PDB entry 5E44 | X-ray diffraction, 2.65 A resolution | chain A

== Chain A ==
Molecule: FNR regulator
Organism: Aliivibrio fischeri
Reference sequence: Q70ET4 (Q70ET4_ALIFS); numbering as in UniProt (aligned over 3-250)
Sequence (259 residues; each row starts with the number of its first residue; numbers below 1 keep their minus sign (Met-8 is residue -8)):
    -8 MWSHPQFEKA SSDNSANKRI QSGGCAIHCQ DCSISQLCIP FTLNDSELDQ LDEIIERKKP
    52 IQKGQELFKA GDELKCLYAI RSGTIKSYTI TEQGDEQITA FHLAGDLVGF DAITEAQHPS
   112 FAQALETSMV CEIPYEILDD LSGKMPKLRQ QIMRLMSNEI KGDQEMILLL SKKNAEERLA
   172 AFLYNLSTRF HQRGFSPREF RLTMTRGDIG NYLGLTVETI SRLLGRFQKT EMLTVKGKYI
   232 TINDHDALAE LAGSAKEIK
Not modelled in the structure: -8 to 18, 249-250
Sequence notes: initiating methionine (-8); expression tag (-7 to 2)
Bound ions: 4Fe-4S cluster Fe: Cys20, Cys23, Cys29, Cys122
Ligand contacts: 4Fe-4S cluster (SF4): His19, Cys20, Cys23, Ile25, Ser26, Cys29, Ile30, Pro31, Ala70, Ile71, Arg72, Cys122
From the paper describing this entry:
  - 4Fe-4S cluster coordination: Cys20, Cys23, Cys29, Cys122
  - self-association interface (contacts with another copy of this molecule); pairs are residue here / residue on that copy: Asp130-Arg140 (salt bridge), Ile151-Ile151 (hydrophobic contact), Asp154-Asp154
  - conformationally variable residues (order/disorder transition): Cys20 to Cys29
  - mutagenesis - S24F, L28H: increased stability in response to O2 (citing earlier work)
  - contacts within the chain: Glu150-Asp154

== Summary ==
Ligands of chain A: 4Fe-4S cluster. Cys20, Cys23, Cys29 and Cys122 form the 4Fe-4S cluster Fe site. The paper
reports that S24F and L28H increase stability in response to O2; 4Fe-4S cluster coordination by Cys20, Cys23
and Cys29 among others.
Chain A is FNR regulator (Aliivibrio fischeri); the structure, Crystal structure of holo-FNR of A. fischeri,
was determined by X-ray diffraction (same publication as 5CVR).
